Entry 4G9F (X-ray diffraction, 1.90 A resolution); this record covers chains A and E of the 5 polymer chains in the assembly.

# Chain A
Molecule: HLA class I histocompatibility antigen, B-27 alpha chain
Organism: Homo sapiens
UniProtKB: P03989 (1B27_HUMAN); residues 1-276 here correspond to UniProt positions 25-300 (UniProt number = residue number + 24)
Sequence (276 residues; row label = number of the first residue in the row):
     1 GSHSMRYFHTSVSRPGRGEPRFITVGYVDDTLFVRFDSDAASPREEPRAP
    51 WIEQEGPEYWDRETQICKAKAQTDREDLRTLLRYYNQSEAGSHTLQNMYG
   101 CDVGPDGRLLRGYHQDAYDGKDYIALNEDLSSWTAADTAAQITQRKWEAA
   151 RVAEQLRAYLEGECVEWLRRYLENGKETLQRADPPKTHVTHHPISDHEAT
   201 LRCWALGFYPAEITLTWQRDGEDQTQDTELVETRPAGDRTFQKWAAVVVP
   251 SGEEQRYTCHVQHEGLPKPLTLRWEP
Disulfides: C101-C164, C203-C259

# Chain E
Molecule: beta chain C12C TCR
Organism: Homo sapiens
Sequence (250 residues; each row starts with the number of its first residue; note: 13 numbers in that range are skipped by the numbering (no residue carries them; nothing is unmodelled there)):
     1 NAGVTQTPKFQVLKTGQSMTLQCAQDMNH
    37 EYMSWYRQDPGMGLRLIHYSVG
    63 AGITDQGEVP
    74 NGYNVSRS
    83 TTEDFPLRLLSAAPSQTSVYFCASREGLGGTEAFFGQGTRLTVVEDLNKV
   133 FPPEVAVFEPSEAEISHTQKATLVCLATGFYPDHVELSWWVNGKEVHSGV
   183 CTDPQPLKEQPALNDSRYALSSRLRVSATFWQDPRNHFRCQVQFYGLSEN
   233 DEWTQDRAKPVTQIVSAEAWGRADASGLVPR
Disulfides: C23-C104, C157-C222

# How chain A and chain E interact
Residue-residue contacts (7):
  Q72(A) - V57(E)
  Q72(A) - L110(E)
  E76(A) - E37(E)
  E76(A) - G109(E)
  E76(A) - L110(E)  hydrogen bond (side chain-backbone)
  R79(A) - E37(E)
  R83(A) - N28(E)  hydrogen bond
Other interface residues (no listed pair), chain A (5 interface residues in all): E19
Other interface residues (no listed pair), chain E (6 interface residues in all): I65

# In short
5 residues of chain A face 6 of chain E across their interface, with 2 hydrogen bonds. Polar pairs include
E76(A)-L110(E) and R83(A)-N28(E).
Chain A is HLA class I histocompatibility antigen, B-27 alpha chain and chain E is beta chain C12C TCR, both
from Homo sapiens; the structure, Crystal Structure of C12C TCR-HLAB2705-KK10-L6M, was determined by X-ray
diffraction (same publication as 4G8G, 4G8I and 4G9D).
